Entry 7OQC (electron microscopy, 4.10 A resolution (low resolution: residue-level contacts below are approximate; hydrogen-bond / salt-bridge calls are withheld)); this record covers chains 1 and f of the 18 polymer chains in the assembly.

# Chain 1
Molecule: U1 snRNA
From: Saccharomyces cerevisiae
Sequence (568 nucleotides; each row starts with the number of its first residue):
     1 AUACUUACCUUAAGAUAUCAGAGGAGAUCAAGAAGUCCUACUGAUCAAAC
    51 AUGCGCUUCCAAUAGUAGAAGGACGUUAAGCAUUUAUCAUUGAACUAUAA
   101 UUGUUCAUUGAAGUCAUUGAUGCAAACUCCUUGGUCACACACACAUACGG
   151 CGCGGAAGGCGUGUUUGCUGACGUUUCCAUUCCCUUGUUUCAAUCAUUGG
   201 UUAAUCCCUUGAUUCCUUUGGGGAUUUUUGGGUUAAACUGAUUUUUGGGG
   251 CCCUUUGUUUCUUCUGCCUGGAGAAGUUUGACACCAAAUUCAAAUUGGUG
   301 UUAGGGGAGCUGGGGCCUUUCAAAAGAGAGCUUUGUAGAGGCAUUCUUUU
   351 UGACUACUUUUCUCUAGCGUGCCAUUUUAGUUUUUGACGGCAGAUUCGAA
   401 UGAACUUAAGUUUAUGAUGAAGGUAUGGCUGUUGAGAUUAUUUGGUCGGG
   451 AUUGUAGUUUGAAGAUGUGCUCUUUUGAGCAGUCUCAACUUUGCUCGUUC
   501 CCGUUAUGGGAAAAAUUUUGGAAGGUCUUGGUAGGAACGGGUGGAUCUUA
   551 UAAUUUUUGAUUUAUUUU
Disordered / not traced: 27-33, 566-568

# Chain f
Protein: Small nuclear ribonucleoprotein F
From: Saccharomyces cerevisiae
Reference sequence: P54999 (RUXF_YEAST); numbering as in UniProt (aligned over 1-86)
Chain sequence (86 residues; row label = number of the first residue in the row):
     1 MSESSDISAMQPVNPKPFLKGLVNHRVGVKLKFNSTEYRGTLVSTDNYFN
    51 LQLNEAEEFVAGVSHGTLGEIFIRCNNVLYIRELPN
Disordered / not traced: 1-11, 85-86

# Chain 1 / chain f interface
Contacting residue pairs (13):
  U551(1) / Tyr-48(f)
  A552(1) / Asp-46(f)
  A552(1) / Tyr-48(f)
  A552(1) / Asn-50(f)
  A552(1) / Arg-74(f)
  A553(1) / Asn-47(f)
  A553(1) / Tyr-48(f)
  A553(1) / Phe-49(f)
  U558(1) / Arg-74(f)
  G559(1) / Asn-76(f)
  A560(1) / Lys-32(f)
  A560(1) / Phe-33(f)
  A560(1) / Asn-76(f)

# Summary
6 residues of chain 1 face 9 of chain f across their interface.
Chain 1 is U1 snRNA and chain f is Small nuclear ribonucleoprotein F, both from Saccharomyces cerevisiae; the
structure, The U1 part of Saccharomyces cerevisiae spliceosomal pre-A complex (delta BS-A ACT1), was
determined by electron microscopy, deposited together with 7OQB and 7OQE.
